Entry 3VI4 (X-ray diffraction, 2.90 A resolution); this record covers chains A and B of the 5 polymer chains in the assembly.

Chain A:
Molecule: Integrin alpha-5
Source organism: Homo sapiens
UniProt: P08648 (ITA5_HUMAN); residues 1-623 here correspond to UniProt positions 42-664 (UniProt number = residue number + 41)
Sequence (632 residues; row label = number of the first residue in the row):
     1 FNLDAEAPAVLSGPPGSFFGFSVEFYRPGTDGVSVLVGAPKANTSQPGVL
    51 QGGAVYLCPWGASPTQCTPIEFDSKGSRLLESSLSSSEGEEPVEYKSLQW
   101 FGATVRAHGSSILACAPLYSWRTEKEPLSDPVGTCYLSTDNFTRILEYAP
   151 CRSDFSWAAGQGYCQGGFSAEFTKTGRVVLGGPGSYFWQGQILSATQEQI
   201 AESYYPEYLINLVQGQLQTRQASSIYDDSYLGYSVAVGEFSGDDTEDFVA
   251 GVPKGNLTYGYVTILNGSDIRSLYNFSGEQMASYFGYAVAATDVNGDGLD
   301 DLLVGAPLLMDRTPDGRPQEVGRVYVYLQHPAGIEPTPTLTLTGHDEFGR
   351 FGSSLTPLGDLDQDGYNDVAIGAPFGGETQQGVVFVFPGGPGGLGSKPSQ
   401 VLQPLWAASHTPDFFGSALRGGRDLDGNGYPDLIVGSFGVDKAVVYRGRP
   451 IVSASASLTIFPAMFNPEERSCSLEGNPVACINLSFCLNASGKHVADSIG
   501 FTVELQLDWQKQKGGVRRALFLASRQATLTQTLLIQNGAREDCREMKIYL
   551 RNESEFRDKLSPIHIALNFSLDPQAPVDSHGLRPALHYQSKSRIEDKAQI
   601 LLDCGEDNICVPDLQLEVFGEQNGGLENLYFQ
Unresolved in the structure: 602-632
Disulfide bonds: Cys-58/Cys-67, Cys-115/Cys-135, Cys-151/Cys-164, Cys-472/Cys-481, Cys-487/Cys-543
Glycans and other covalent adducts: N-acetylglucosamine (NAG) linked to Asn-43, Asn-141, Asn-256, Asn-266, Asn-568; glycan linked to Asn-275
Differences from the reference sequence: expression tag (624-632)
Metal / ion sites: Ca2+ site 1: Glu-239, Ser-241, Asp-243, Thr-245, Asp-247; Ca2+ site 2: Asp-293, Asn-295, Asp-297, Leu-299, Asp-301; Ca2+ site 3: Asp-360, Asp-362, Asp-364, Tyr-366, Asp-368; Ca2+ site 4: Asp-424, Asp-426, Asn-428, Tyr-430, Asp-432
What the authors report for this chain:
  - binding site for RGD peptide: Gln-221, Asp-227
  - mutagenesis - D154A: decreased binding to fibronectin
  - specificity-determining residues: Asp-154
  - contacts within the chain: Asp-154/Ile-210 (hydrophobic contact)

Chain B:
Molecule: Integrin beta-1
Source organism: Homo sapiens
UniProt: P05556 (ITB1_HUMAN); residues 1-445 here correspond to UniProt positions 21-465 (UniProt number = residue number + 20)
Sequence (454 residues; each row starts with the number of its first residue):
     1 QTDENRCLKANAKSCGECIQAGPNCGWCTNSTFLQEGMPTSARCDDLEAL
    51 KKKGCPPDDIENPRGSKDIKKNKNVTNRSKGTAEKLKPEDIHQIQPQQLV
   101 LRLRSGEPQTFTLKFKRAEDYPIDLYYLMDLSYSMKDDLENVKSLGTDLM
   151 NEMRRITSDFRIGFGSFVEKTVMPYISTTPAKLRNPCTSEQNCTTPFSYK
   201 NVLSLTNKGEVFNELVGKQRISGNLDSPEGGFDAIMQVAVCGSLIGWRNV
   251 TRLLVFSTDAGFHFAGDGKLGGIVLPNDGQCHLENNMYTMSHYYDYPSIA
   301 HLVQKLSENNIQTIFAVTEEFQPVYKELKNLIPKSAVGTLSANSSNVIQL
   351 IIDAYNSLSSEVILENGKLSEGVTISYKSYCKNGVNGTGENGRKCSNISI
   401 GDEVQFEISITSNKCPKKDSDSFKIRPLGFTEEVEVILQYICECEGGLEN
   451 LYFQ
Unresolved in the structure: 1-5, 31-39, 446-454
Disulfide bonds: Cys-7/Cys-25, Cys-15/Cys-444, Cys-18/Cys-44, Cys-28/Cys-55, Cys-187/Cys-193, Cys-241/Cys-281, Cys-381/Cys-395, Cys-415/Cys-442
Glycans and other covalent adducts: N-acetylglucosamine (NAG) linked to Asn-249, Asn-386
Differences from the reference sequence: expression tag (446-454)
Metal / ion sites: Mg2+: Ser-132, Ser-134, Glu-229 (shared with 1 residue of chain I); Ca2+: Glu-169, Asn-224, Asp-226, Pro-228, Glu-229
What the authors report for this chain:
  - conformationally variable residues: Ser-134, Ala-342
  - Mg2+ coordination: Ser-134

Interface between chain A and chain B:
Contacting residue pairs - 67 pairs, chain A then chain B:
  Trp-100(A) with Gly-272(B)
  Leu-118(A) with Met-173(B), hydrophobic; Leu-270(B); Gly-271(B); Gly-272(B)
  Ser-120(A) with Met-173(B)
  Ser-129(A) with Met-173(B); Thr-178(B), hydrogen bond (side chain-backbone); Thr-179(B)
  Pro-131(A) with Met-173(B), hydrophobic
  Trp-157(A) with Leu-225(B), hydrophobic
  Tyr-163(A) with Pro-174(B); Ser-177(B); Leu-225(B)
  Gln-165(A) with Pro-174(B); Leu-270(B)
  Phe-168(A) with Lys-269(B); Leu-270(B), hydrophobic
  Trp-188(A) with Pro-174(B); Asp-226(B); Leu-270(B)
  Asp-228(A) with Ser-227(B); Pro-228(B)
  Tyr-230(A) with His-263(B); Asp-267(B); Leu-270(B), hydrophobic
  Tyr-233(A) with Gly-266(B), hydrogen bond (side chain-backbone); Lys-269(B); Leu-270(B), hydrophobic
  Lys-254(A) with Pro-228(B); Phe-264(B); Asp-267(B), salt bridge
  Leu-257(A) with Pro-323(B), hydrophobic
  Thr-258(A) with Phe-264(B)
  Tyr-259(A) with Glu-327(B), hydrogen bond
  Met-281(A) with Ile-299(B), hydrophobic; Val-324(B); Glu-327(B); Leu-328(B); Leu-331(B), hydrophobic
  Ala-282(A) with Phe-264(B), hydrophobic; Ile-299(B), hydrophobic
  Tyr-284(A) with Phe-264(B), hydrophobic; Ala-265(B); Gly-266(B), hydrogen bond (side chain-backbone); Asp-267(B), hydrogen bond
  Tyr-287(A) with Lys-269(B)
  Leu-308(A) with Ala-265(B); Ser-298(B)
  Met-310(A) with Ala-300(B), hydrophobic; Leu-331(B), hydrophobic
  Arg-312(A) with Glu-390(B), salt bridge
  Asp-315(A) with Asn-366(B), hydrogen bond (backbone-side chain); Leu-369(B)
  Gly-316(A) with Arg-393(B)
  Arg-317(A) with Lys-368(B)
  Glu-320(A) with Ser-298(B), hydrogen bond; Ala-300(B)
  Phe-348(A) with His-301(B); Gln-304(B)
  Arg-350(A) with Ala-265(B); Pro-276(B)
  Phe-375(A) with Pro-276(B), hydrophobic
  Pro-412(A) with Leu-275(B), hydrophobic
  Phe-414(A) with Val-274(B); Leu-275(B), hydrophobic
  Phe-438(A) with Val-274(B), hydrophobic
Other interface residues (no listed pair), chain A (40 interface residues in all): Pro-127, Leu-128, Pro-183, Gln-280, Pro-318, Glu-347
Other interface residues (no listed pair), chain B (41 interface residues in all): Ile-176, Phe-262, Asp-295, Val-303, Gly-367

Summary:
40 residues of chain A and 41 residues of chain B are in contact; the contacts include 7 hydrogen bonds and 2
salt bridges. Among the polar pairs are Lys-254(A)/Asp-267(B), Arg-312(A)/Glu-390(B) and
Ser-129(A)/Thr-178(B). From the paper: a binding site for RGD peptide at Gln-221(A) and Asp-227(A); D154A of
chain A reduces binding to fibronectin.
Here chain A is Integrin alpha-5 and chain B is Integrin beta-1, both from Homo sapiens. Entry 3VI4 (Crystal
structure of alpha5beta1 integrin headpiece in complex with RGD peptide) was determined by X-ray diffraction,
deposited together with 3VI3.
